Entry 3RL9 (X-ray diffraction, 1.90 A resolution); this record covers chain A.

[Chain A]
Name: Ribosome inactivating protein
Source organism: Momordica balsamina
Notes: EC 3.2.2.22
UniProtKB: D9J2T9 (D9J2T9_MOMBA); residue numbers follow UniProt; this construct covers 1-246
Chain sequence (246 residues; each row starts with the number of its first residue):
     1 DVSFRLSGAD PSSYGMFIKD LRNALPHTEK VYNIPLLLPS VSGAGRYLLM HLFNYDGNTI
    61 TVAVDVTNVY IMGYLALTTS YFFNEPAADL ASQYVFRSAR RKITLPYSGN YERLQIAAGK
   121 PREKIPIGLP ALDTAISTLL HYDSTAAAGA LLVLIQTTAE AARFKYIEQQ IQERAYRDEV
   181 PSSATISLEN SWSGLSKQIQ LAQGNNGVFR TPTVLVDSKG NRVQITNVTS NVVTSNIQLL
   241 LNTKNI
Covalently attached groups: N-acetylglucosamine (NAG) linked to Asn227
Ligand contacts: adenine (ADE): Val69, Tyr70, Ile71, Phe83, Gly109, Asn110, Tyr111, Ile155, Ala159, Glu160, Arg163

[Summary]
Ligands of chain A: adenine. Covalently linked N-acetylglucosamine: at Asn227.
Chain A is Ribosome inactivating protein (Momordica balsamina); the structure, Crystal Structure of the
complex of type I RIP with the hydrolyzed product of dATP, adenine ..., was determined by X-ray diffraction
together with 3V2K, 3U6Z, 3SJ6, 3S9Q and 3N1N from the same study.
